4URN - chain A; structure by X-ray diffraction, 2.30 A resolution.

# Chain A
Molecule: DNA topoisomerase IV, B subunit
Organism: Staphylococcus aureus
Notes: EC 5.99.1.-; fragment: n-terminal domain, residues 1-225
Reference sequence: X5EN43 (X5EN43_STAAU); numbering as in UniProt (aligned over 1-225)
Amino-acid sequence (225 residues; row label = number of the first residue in the row):
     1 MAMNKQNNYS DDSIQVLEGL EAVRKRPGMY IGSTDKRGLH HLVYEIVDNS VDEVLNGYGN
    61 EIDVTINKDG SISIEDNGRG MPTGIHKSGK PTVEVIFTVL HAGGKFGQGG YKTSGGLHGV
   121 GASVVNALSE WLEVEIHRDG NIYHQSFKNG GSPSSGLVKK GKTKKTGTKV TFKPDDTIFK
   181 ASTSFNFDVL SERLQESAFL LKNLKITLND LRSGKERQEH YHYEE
Disordered / not traced: 1-16, 101-119, 224-225
Residues lining bound ligands: novobiocin (NOV): Asn49, Ser50, Asp52, Glu53, Asn56, Asp76, Arg79, Gly80, Met81, Pro82, Ile96, Arg138, Thr168

# Summary
Ligands of chain A: novobiocin.
Chain A is DNA topoisomerase IV, B subunit (Staphylococcus aureus); the structure, Crystal Structure of Staph
ParE 24kDa in complex with Novobiocin, was determined by X-ray diffraction (same publication as 4URM, 4URO and
4URL).
